7WLD - chains S and T of the 5 polymer chains in the assembly; structure by electron microscopy, 2.53 A resolution.

== Chain S ==
Molecule: GPI transamidase component PIG-S
Source organism: Homo sapiens
UniProtKB: Q96S52 (PIGS_HUMAN); numbering as in UniProt (aligned over 2-555)
Amino-acid sequence (816 residues; numbered -1 to 814; the number before each row is that of its first residue; numbers below 1 keep their minus sign (Met-1 is residue -1)):
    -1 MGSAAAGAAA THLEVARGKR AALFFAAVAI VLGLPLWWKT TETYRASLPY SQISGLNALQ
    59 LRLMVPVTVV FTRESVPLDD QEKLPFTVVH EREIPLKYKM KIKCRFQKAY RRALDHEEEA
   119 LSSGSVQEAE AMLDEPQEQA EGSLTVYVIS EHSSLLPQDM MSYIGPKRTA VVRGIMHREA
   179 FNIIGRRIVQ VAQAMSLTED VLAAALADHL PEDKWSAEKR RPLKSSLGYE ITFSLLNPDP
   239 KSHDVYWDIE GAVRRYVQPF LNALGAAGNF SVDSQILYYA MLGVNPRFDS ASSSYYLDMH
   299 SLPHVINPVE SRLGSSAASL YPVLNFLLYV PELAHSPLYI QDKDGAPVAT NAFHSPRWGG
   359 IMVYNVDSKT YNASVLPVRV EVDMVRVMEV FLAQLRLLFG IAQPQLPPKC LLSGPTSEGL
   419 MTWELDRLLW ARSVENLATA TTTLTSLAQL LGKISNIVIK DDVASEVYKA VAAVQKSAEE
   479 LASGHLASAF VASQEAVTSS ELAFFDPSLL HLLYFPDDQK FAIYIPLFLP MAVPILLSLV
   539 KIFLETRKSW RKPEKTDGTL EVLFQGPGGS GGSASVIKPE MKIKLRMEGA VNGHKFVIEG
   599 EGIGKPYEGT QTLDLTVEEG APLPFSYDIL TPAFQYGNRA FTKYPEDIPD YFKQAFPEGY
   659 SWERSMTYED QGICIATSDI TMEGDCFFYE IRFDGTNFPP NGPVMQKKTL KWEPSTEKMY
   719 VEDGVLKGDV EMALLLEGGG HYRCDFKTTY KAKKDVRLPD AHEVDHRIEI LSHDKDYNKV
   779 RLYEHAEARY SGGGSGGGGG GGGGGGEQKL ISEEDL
Unresolved in the structure: -1 to 2, 535-814
Construct notes: initiating methionine (-1); expression tag (0-1, 556-814)
Covalent attachments: N-acetylglucosamine (NAG) linked to Asn267
UniProt features mapped onto this chain:
  - binding site (a cardiolipin): Arg15, Arg18
  - glycosylation (N-linked (GlcNAc...) asparagine): Asn267, Asn370
What the authors report for this chain:
  - disease-associated variants - L34P, E308G (citing earlier work)

== Chain T ==
Molecule: GPI transamidase component PIG-T
Source organism: Homo sapiens
UniProtKB: Q969N2 (PIGT_HUMAN); residues 2-578 here = UniProt positions 2-578
Amino-acid sequence (831 residues; each row starts with the number of its first residue; numbers below 1 keep their minus sign (Met-1 is residue -1)):
    -1 MGSAAAMPLA LLVLLLLGPG GWCLAEPPRD SLREELVITP LPSGDVAATF QFRTRWDSEL
    59 QREGVSHYRL FPKALGQLIS KYSLRELHLS FTQGFWRTRY WGPPFLQAPS GAELWVWFQD
   119 TVTDVDKSWK ELSNVLSGIF CASLNFIDST NTVTPTASFK PLGLANDTDH YFLRYAVLPR
   179 EVVCTENLTP WKKLLPCSSK AGLSVLLKAD RLFHTSYHSQ AVHIRPVCRN ARCTSISWEL
   239 RQTLSVVFDA FITGQGKKDW SLFRMFSRTL TEPCPLASES RVYVDITTYN QDNETLEVHP
   299 PPTTTYQDVI LGTRKTYAIY DLLDTAMINN SRNLNIQLKW KRPPENEAPP VPFLHAQRYV
   359 SGYGLQKGEL STLLYNTHPY RAFPVLLLDT VPWYLRLYVH TLTITSKGKE NKPSYIHYQP
   419 AQDRLQPHLL EMLIQLPANS VTKVSIQFER ALLKWTEYTP DPNHGFYVSP SVLSALVPSM
   479 VAAKPVDWEE SPLFNSLFPV SDGSNYFVRL YTEPLLVNLP TPDFSMPYNV ICLTCTVVAV
   539 CYGSFYNLLT RTFHIEEPRT GGLAKRLANL IRRARGVPPL GTLEVLFQGP GGSGGSASVI
   599 KPEMKIKLRM EGAVNGHKFV IEGEGIGKPY EGTQTLDLTV EEGAPLPFSY DILTPAFQYG
   659 NRAFTKYPED IPDYFKQAFP EGYSWERSMT YEDQGICIAT SDITMEGDCF FYEIRFDGTN
   719 FPPNGPVMQK KTLKWEPSTE KMYVEDGVLK GDVEMALLLE GGGHYRCDFK TTYKAKKDVR
   779 LPDAHEVDHR IEILSHDKDY NKVRLYEHAE ARYSGGGSGG GHHHHHHHHH H
Unresolved in the structure: -1 to 24, 553-829
Construct notes: initiating methionine (-1); expression tag (0-1, 579-829)
Disulfide bonds: Cys195-Cys272, Cys226-Cys231
Covalent attachments: glycan linked to Asn327
Small-molecule neighbours: 05E / 06O / 2-amino-2-deoxy-alpha-D-glucopyranose: Pro460, Asn461, Asp521, Phe522, Ser523, Met524, Leu531
UniProt features mapped onto this chain:
  - binding site (a 2-acyl-6-[6-phosphoethanolamine-alpha-D-mannosyl-(1->2)-6-phosphoethanolamine-alpha-D-mannosyl-(1->6)-2-phosphoethanolamine-alpha-D-mannosyl-(1->4)-alpha-D-glucosaminyl]-1-(1-radyl,2-acyl-sn-glycero-3-phospho)-1D-myo-inositol): Asn461, Asp521, Ser523, Asn527
  - glycosylation (N-linked (GlcNAc...) asparagine): Asn164, Asn291, Asn327
What the authors report for this chain:
  - binding site for the ligand 05E: Asn461
  - binding site for the ligand 06O: Asp521, Ser523
  - mutagenesis - D521A, D521L, S523F, S523W: decreased catalytic activity
  - mutagenesis - S523A: unchanged catalytic activity
  - disease-associated variants - T183P, E184K, E237Q, G360V, G366W, R448W, V528M (citing earlier work)
  - mutagenesis - D521L/S523F: abolished catalytic activity

== How chain S and chain T interact ==
Contacting residue pairs (37; chain S residue first):
  Gly16(S) - Thr548(T)
  Ala19(S) - Leu547(T)
  Ala20(S) - Thr548(T)
  Phe23(S) - Tyr540(T)
  Phe23(S) - Tyr544(T)  hydrophobic
  Lys239(S) - Pro273(T)
  Ile247(S) - His65(T)
  Val270(S) - Ser64(T)
  Asp271(S) - Ser64(T)
  Asp271(S) - Lys71(T)  salt bridge
  Ser272(S) - Ser64(T)  hydrogen bond (backbone-backbone)
  Ser272(S) - His65(T)
  Ser272(S) - Tyr66(T)  hydrogen bond (backbone-backbone)
  Gln273(S) - Tyr66(T)
  Gln273(S) - Lys71(T)
  Ile274(S) - Tyr66(T)  hydrogen bond (backbone-backbone)
  Ile274(S) - Arg67(T)
  Tyr276(S) - Arg67(T)  hydrogen bond
  Tyr276(S) - Leu274(T)  hydrophobic
  Tyr277(S) - Cys195(T)
  Tyr277(S) - Lys198(T)
  Tyr277(S) - Ala199(T)
  Tyr277(S) - Pro273(T)
  Ser309(S) - Lys191(T)
  Ser314(S) - Lys71(T)
  Ser314(S) - Ala72(T)
  Ser314(S) - Gln75(T)  hydrogen bond (backbone-side chain)
  Ala316(S) - Gln75(T)
  Ala520(S) - Tyr526(T)  hydrogen bond (backbone-side chain)
  Ile521(S) - Tyr526(T)  hydrophobic
  Pro524(S) - Cys530(T)  hydrophobic
  Leu525(S) - Cys533(T)
  Pro528(S) - Ala537(T)  hydrophobic
  Met529(S) - Tyr540(T)  hydrophobic
  Pro532(S) - Tyr544(T)  hydrogen bond (backbone-side chain)
  Ile533(S) - Tyr540(T)
  Ile533(S) - Tyr544(T)  hydrophobic
Also at the interface, not in a pair above, chain S (31 interface residues in all): Glu12, Val13, Thr230, Pro238, Glu248, Arg310, Ser313
Also at the interface, not in a pair above, chain T (28 interface residues in all): Leu68, Lys79, Pro194, Ser196, Ile529, Val536, Thr550

== Overview ==
31 residues of chain S and 28 residues of chain T are in contact, with 7 hydrogen bonds and 1 salt bridge.
Polar pairs include Asp271(S)-Lys71(T), Tyr276(S)-Arg67(T) and Ser314(S)-Gln75(T). The paper reports a binding
site for the ligand 06O at Asp521(T) and Ser523(T); D521A, D521L and S523F of chain T, among others, reduce
catalytic activity; 6 substitutions were tested in all.
Here chain S is GPI transamidase component PIG-S and chain T is GPI transamidase component PIG-T, both from
Homo sapiens. Entry 7WLD (Cryo-EM structure of the human glycosylphosphatidylinositol transamidase complex at
2.53 Angstrom resolution) was determined by electron microscopy.
